PDB entry 3PNO | X-ray diffraction, 1.97 A resolution | chains A and B

== Chain A (and B) ==
Protein: PTS-dependent dihydroxyacetone kinase, dihydroxyacetone-binding subunit dhaK
Organism: Escherichia coli
Notes: EC 2.7.-.-; chain B of this document is another copy of the same molecule, construct and numbering; everything in this record applies to it too
UniProtKB: P76015 (DHAK_ECOLI); residue numbers follow UniProt; this construct covers 2-356
Amino-acid sequence (357 residues; each row starts with the number of its first residue; numbering starts at 0):
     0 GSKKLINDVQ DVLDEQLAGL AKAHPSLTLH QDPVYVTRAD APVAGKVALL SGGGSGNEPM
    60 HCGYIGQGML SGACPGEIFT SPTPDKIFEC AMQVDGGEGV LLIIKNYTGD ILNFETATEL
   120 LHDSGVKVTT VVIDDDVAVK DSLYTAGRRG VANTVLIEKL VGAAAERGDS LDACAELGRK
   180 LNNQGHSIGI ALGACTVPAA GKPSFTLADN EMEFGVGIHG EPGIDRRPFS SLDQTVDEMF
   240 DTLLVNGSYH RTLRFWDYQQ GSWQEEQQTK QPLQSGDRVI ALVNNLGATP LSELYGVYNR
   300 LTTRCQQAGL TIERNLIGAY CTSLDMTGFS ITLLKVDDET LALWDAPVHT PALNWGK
Disordered / not traced: 0-9, 195-205
Differences from the reference sequence: expression tag (0-1); engineered mutation N56 (His in P76015)
UniProt features mapped onto this chain:
  - active site: H218 (Tele-hemiaminal-histidine intermediate)
  - binding site (dihydroxyacetone): K104, D109
  - mutagenesis: D109 (D109A/N: Loss of kinase activity), H218 (H218A/K: Loss of kinase activity)
Reported in the primary citation:
  - conformationally variable residues (side-chain flip): D109, H218
  - mutagenesis - D109A, D109N, H218K: abolished catalytic activity
  - catalytic residues: H218 (proposed by the authors, not directly observed)
  - catalytic residues: D109

== Interface between chain A and chain B ==
Residue-residue contacts - 45 pairs, chain A then chain B:
  E14(A) - D232(B)
  E14(A) - N298(B)
  Q15(A) - S291(B)
  Q15(A) - Y294(B)
  Q15(A) - G295(B)
  A17(A) - N298(B)
  G18(A) - Y294(B)
  G18(A) - Y297(B)
  G18(A) - N298(B)  hydrogen bond (backbone-side chain)
  L19(A) - Y294(B)  hydrophobic
  K21(A) - Y297(B)
  K21(A) - N298(B)  hydrogen bond
  K21(A) - T301(B)
  A22(A) - Y294(B)  hydrophobic
  A22(A) - Y297(B)
  A22(A) - N314(B)  hydrogen bond (backbone-side chain)
  A22(A) - I316(B)  hydrophobic
  H23(A) - Y294(B)  hydrogen bond
  E57(A) - S291(B)
  D232(A) - E14(B)
  G286(A) - G286(B)
  A287(A) - A287(B)  hydrophobic
  A287(A) - D324(B)
  S291(A) - Q15(B)
  S291(A) - E57(B)
  E292(A) - Q15(B)
  Y294(A) - Q15(B)
  Y294(A) - G18(B)
  Y294(A) - L19(B)  hydrophobic
  Y294(A) - H23(B)  hydrogen bond
  G295(A) - Q15(B)
  Y297(A) - G18(B)
  Y297(A) - K21(B)
  Y297(A) - A22(B)
  N298(A) - E14(B)
  N298(A) - A17(B)
  N298(A) - G18(B)
  N298(A) - K21(B)  hydrogen bond
  T301(A) - K21(B)
  N314(A) - A22(B)  hydrogen bond (side chain-backbone)
  I316(A) - A22(B)  hydrophobic
  D324(A) - A287(B)
  N353(A) - N353(B)  hydrogen bond (backbone-side chain)
  N353(A) - W354(B)
  W354(A) - N353(B)
Other interface residues (no listed pair), chain A (31 interface residues in all): P58, P289, L290, T302, L323, P350, G355
Other interface residues (no listed pair), chain B (31 interface residues in all): P58, P289, L290, E292, T302, L323, P350, G355

== Summary ==
The chain A/chain B interface involves 31 residues from each chain; the contacts include 8 hydrogen bonds.
Polar contacts include G18(A)-N298(B), K21(A)-N298(B) and A22(A)-N314(B). From the paper: catalytic residues
H218(A) and D109(A); D109A, D109N and H218K of chain A abolish catalytic activity.
Chain A and chain B are both PTS-dependent dihydroxyacetone kinase, dihydroxyacetone-binding subunit dhaK
(Escherichia coli); the structure, Crystal Structure of E.coli Dha kinase DhaK (H56N), was determined by X-ray
diffraction (same publication as 3PNK, 3PNL, 3PNM and 3PNQ).
